PDB entry 8G77 | electron microscopy, 2.80 A resolution | chains B and D of the 6 polymer chains in the assembly

[Chain B (and D)]
Name: Spike glycoprotein
Source organism: Severe acute respiratory syndrome coronavirus 2
Notes: chain D of this document is another copy of the same molecule, construct and numbering; everything in this record applies to it too
Reference sequence: P0DTC2 (SPIKE_SARS2); numbering as in UniProt (aligned over 14-1211)
Chain sequence (1234 residues; numbered 14 to 1247; the number before each row is that of its first residue):
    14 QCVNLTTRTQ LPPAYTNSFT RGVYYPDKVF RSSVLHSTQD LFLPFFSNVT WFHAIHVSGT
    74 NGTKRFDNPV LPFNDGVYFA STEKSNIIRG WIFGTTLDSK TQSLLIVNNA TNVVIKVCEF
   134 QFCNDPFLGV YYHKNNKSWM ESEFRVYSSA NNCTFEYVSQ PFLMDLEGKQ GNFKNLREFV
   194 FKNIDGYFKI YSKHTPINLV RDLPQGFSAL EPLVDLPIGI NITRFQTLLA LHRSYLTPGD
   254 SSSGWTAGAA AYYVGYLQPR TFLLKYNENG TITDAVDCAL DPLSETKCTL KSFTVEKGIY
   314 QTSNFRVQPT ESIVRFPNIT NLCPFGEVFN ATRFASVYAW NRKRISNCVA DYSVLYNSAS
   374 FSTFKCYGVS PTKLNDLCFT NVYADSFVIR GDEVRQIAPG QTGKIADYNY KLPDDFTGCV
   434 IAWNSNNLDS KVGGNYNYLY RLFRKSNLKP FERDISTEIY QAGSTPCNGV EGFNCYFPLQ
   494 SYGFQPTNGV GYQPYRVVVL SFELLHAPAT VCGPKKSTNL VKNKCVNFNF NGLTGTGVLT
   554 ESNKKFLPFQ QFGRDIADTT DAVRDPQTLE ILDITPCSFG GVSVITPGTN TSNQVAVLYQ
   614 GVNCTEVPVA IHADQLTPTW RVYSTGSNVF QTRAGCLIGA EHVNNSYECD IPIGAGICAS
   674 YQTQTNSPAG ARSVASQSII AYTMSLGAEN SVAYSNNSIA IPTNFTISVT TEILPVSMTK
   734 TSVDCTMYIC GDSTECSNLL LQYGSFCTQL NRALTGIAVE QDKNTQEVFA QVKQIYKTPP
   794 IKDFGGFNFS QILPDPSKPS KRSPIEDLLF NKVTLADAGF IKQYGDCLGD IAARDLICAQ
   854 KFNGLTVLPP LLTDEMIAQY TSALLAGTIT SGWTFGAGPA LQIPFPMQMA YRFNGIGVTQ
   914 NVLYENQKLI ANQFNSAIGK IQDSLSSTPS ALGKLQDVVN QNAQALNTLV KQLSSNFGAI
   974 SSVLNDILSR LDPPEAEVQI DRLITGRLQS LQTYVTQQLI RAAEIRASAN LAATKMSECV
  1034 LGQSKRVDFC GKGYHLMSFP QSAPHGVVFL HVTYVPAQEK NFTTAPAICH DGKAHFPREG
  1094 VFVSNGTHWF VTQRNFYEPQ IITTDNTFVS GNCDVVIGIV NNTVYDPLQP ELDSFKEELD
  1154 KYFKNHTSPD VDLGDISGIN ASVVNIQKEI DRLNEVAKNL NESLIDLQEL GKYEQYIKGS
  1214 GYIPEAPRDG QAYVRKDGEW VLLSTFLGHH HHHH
Not modelled in the structure: 181-183, 625-631, 677-688, 828-853, 1148-1247 (chain D: 179-183, 625-629, 677-688, 828-853, 1148-1247)
Differences from the reference sequence: conflict G614 (Asp in P0DTC2), A682 (Arg in P0DTC2), G683 (Arg in P0DTC2), P817 (Phe in P0DTC2), P892 (Ala in P0DTC2), P899 (Ala in P0DTC2), P942 (Ala in P0DTC2), P986 (Lys in P0DTC2), P987 (Val in P0DTC2); expression tag (1212-1247)
UniProt features mapped onto this chain:
  - region: N280 to C301 (Putative superantigen), R403 to D405 (Integrin-binding motif), N448 to F456 (Immunodominant HLA epitope recognized by the CD8+), P681, A684 (Putative superantigen), S816 to Y837 (Fusion peptide 1), K835 to F855 (Fusion peptide 2), D1163 to E1202 (Heptad repeat 2)
  - site (Cleavage): R685, S686, R815, S816
  - glycosylation: N17 (N-linked (GlcNAc...) (complex) asparagine), N61 (N-linked (GlcNAc...) (hybrid) asparagine), N74 (N-linked (GlcNAc...) (complex) asparagine), N122 (N-linked (GlcNAc...) (hybrid) asparagine), N149 (N-linked (GlcNAc...) (complex) asparagine), N165 (N-linked (GlcNAc...) (complex) asparagine), N234 (N-linked (GlcNAc...) (high mannose) asparagine), N282 (N-linked (GlcNAc...) (complex) asparagine), T323 (O-linked (GalNAc) threonine), S325 (O-linked (HexNAc...) serine), N331 (N-linked (GlcNAc...) (complex) asparagine), N343 (N-linked (GlcNAc...) (complex) asparagine), N603 (N-linked (GlcNAc...) (hybrid) asparagine), N616 (N-linked (GlcNAc...) (complex) asparagine), N657 (N-linked (GlcNAc...) (complex) asparagine), T676 (O-linked (GlcNAc...) threonine), T678 (O-linked (GlcNAc...) threonine), N709 (N-linked (GlcNAc...) (high mannose) asparagine), N717 (N-linked (GlcNAc...) (hybrid) asparagine), N801 (N-linked (GlcNAc...) (hybrid) asparagine) and 6 more in UniProt
  - natural variant: L18 (L18F: In strain: Beta/B.1.351, Gamma/P.1 and 1 more), T19 (T19I: In strain: Omicron/BQ.1.1, Omicron/XBB.1.5 and 1 more; T19R: In strain: Delta/B.1.617.2, Omicron/BA.2 and 4 more), T20 (T20N: In strain: Gamma/P.1), L24 to A27 (sequence variant, change not given here; In strain: Omicron/BA.2, Omicron/BA.2.12.1 and 6 more), P26 (P26S: In strain: Gamma/P.1), Q52 (Q52H: In strain: Omicron/EG.5.1), A67 (A67V: In strain: Eta/B.1.525, Omicron/BA.1), H69 to V70 (deletion: In strain: Alpha/B.1.1.7, Eta/B.1.525 and 5 more), G75 (G75V: In strain: Lambda/C.37), T76 (T76I: In strain: Lambda/C.37), D80 (D80A: In strain: Beta/B.1.351), V83 (V83A: In strain: Omicron/XBB.1.5, Omicron/EG.5.1), 80 further natural variant entries in UniProt
  - mutagenesis: H69 to V70 (Increased incorporation of cleaved spike into virions), N121 (N121Q: Partial loss of biliverdin affinity), R190 (R190K: Partial loss of biliverdin affinity), N234 (N234Q: Increased resistance to neutralizing antibodies), N331 (N331Q: Reduced viral infectivity), N343 (N343Q: Reduced viral infectivity), L452 (L452R: Increased resistance to neutralizing antibodies. Decreases HLA binding to NF9 epitope. Increased binding affinity to human ACE2), Y453 (Y453F: Decreased HLA binding to NF9 epitope. Increased binding affinity to human ACE2), A475 (A475V: Increased resistance to neutralizing antibodies), V483 (V483A: Increased resistance to neutralizing antibodies), E484 (E484D: Increased replication in human TMEM106B overexpressing cells), F490 (F490L: Increased resistance to neutralizing antibodies and human covalescent sera neutralization), 11 further mutagenesis entries in UniProt
Cystine bridges: C15-C136, C291-C301, C336-C361, C379-C432, C391-C525, C480-C488, C538-C590, C617-C649, C662-C671, C738-C760, C743-C749, C1032-C1043, C1082-C1126
Covalent attachments: N-acetylglucosamine (NAG) linked to N17, N61, N74, N122, N165, N234, N282, N331, N603, N616, N657, N709, N717, N801, N1074, N1098, N1134

[Chain B / chain D interface]
Contacting residue pairs - 137 pairs, chain B then chain D:
  N317(B) - D737(D)
  R319(B) - M740(D)
  R357(B) - Y200(D)
  R357(B) - P230(D)
  G381(B) - R983(D)  hydrogen bond (backbone-side chain)
  G381(B) - L984(D)
  V382(B) - R983(D)
  S383(B) - R983(D)  hydrogen bond (backbone-backbone)
  S383(B) - D985(D)  hydrogen bond
  K386(B) - L981(D)
  K386(B) - S982(D)
  L390(B) - R983(D)
  N394(B) - Y200(D)  hydrogen bond
  T415(B) - Y369(D)
  H519(B) - Y200(D)
  H519(B) - D228(D)  salt bridge
  T549(B) - D745(D)
  K557(B) - F43(D)
  K558(B) - F43(D)
  F559(B) - F43(D)  hydrophobic
  L560(B) - Y38(D)
  L560(B) - E224(D)
  F562(B) - Y38(D)  hydrophobic
  F562(B) - K41(D)
  F562(B) - P225(D)
  Q563(B) - V42(D)
  Q563(B) - F43(D)
  Q564(B) - K41(D)
  F565(B) - K41(D)
  F565(B) - V42(D)  hydrophobic
  F565(B) - F43(D)  hydrogen bond (backbone-backbone)
  G566(B) - F43(D)
  R567(B) - V42(D)
  R567(B) - F43(D)  hydrogen bond (backbone-backbone)
  R567(B) - R44(D)
  A570(B) - R44(D)
  A570(B) - S967(D)
  D571(B) - V963(D)
  D571(B) - S967(D)
  P589(B) - F855(D)  hydrophobic
  F592(B) - F855(D)
  F592(B) - G857(D)
  F592(B) - T859(D)
  Q613(B) - L861(D)
  R646(B) - T866(D)
  P665(B) - L864(D)  hydrophobic
  A668(B) - P863(D)  hydrogen bond (backbone-backbone)
  A668(B) - L864(D)
  A668(B) - T866(D)
  G669(B) - L864(D)  hydrogen bond (backbone-backbone)
  G669(B) - M869(D)
  M697(B) - L865(D)  hydrophobic
  M697(B) - M869(D)  hydrophobic
  L699(B) - M869(D)
  L699(B) - Q872(D)
  L699(B) - Y873(D)
  G700(B) - K786(D)
  A701(B) - K786(D)
  A701(B) - Q787(D)
  A701(B) - I788(D)  hydrogen bond (backbone-backbone)
  E702(B) - I788(D)
  E702(B) - K790(D)  salt bridge
  N703(B) - Q787(D)  hydrogen bond
  N703(B) - I788(D)  hydrogen bond (backbone-backbone)
  N703(B) - Y789(D)
  N703(B) - K790(D)
  S704(B) - K790(D)
  V705(B) - Y789(D)  hydrophobic
  V705(B) - T883(D)
  V705(B) - Q895(D)
  A706(B) - Q895(D)
  Y707(B) - P792(D)  hydrophobic
  Y707(B) - D796(D)
  Y707(B) - F797(D)
  Y707(B) - T883(D)
  Y707(B) - I896(D)
  Y707(B) - F898(D)  hydrogen bond (side chain-backbone)
  S708(B) - P897(D)
  N709(B) - P897(D)
  S711(B) - Q895(D)  hydrogen bond
  S711(B) - I896(D)
  S711(B) - P897(D)
  I712(B) - Q895(D)
  I712(B) - I896(D)  hydrophobic
  A713(B) - L894(D)
  A713(B) - Q895(D)  hydrogen bond (backbone-backbone)
  P715(B) - L894(D)
  Q957(B) - R765(D)
  T961(B) - Q762(D)
  Q965(B) - Y756(D)
  Q965(B) - G757(D)
  Q965(B) - S758(D)  hydrogen bond (side chain-backbone)
  Q965(B) - F759(D)
  S968(B) - Q755(D)
  S968(B) - G757(D)
  N969(B) - Q755(D)  hydrogen bond
  F970(B) - Q755(D)  hydrogen bond (backbone-backbone)
  F970(B) - Y756(D)
  G971(B) - Q755(D)
  R995(B) - D994(D)  salt bridge
  Q1002(B) - Q1005(D)  hydrogen bond
  T1006(B) - Q762(D)
  I1013(B) - L1012(D)  hydrophobic
  E1017(B) - R1019(D)
  R1039(B) - E1031(D)  salt bridge
  R1039(B) - R1039(D)
  V1040(B) - S1030(D)
  V1040(B) - E1031(D)
  V1040(B) - G1035(D)
  D1041(B) - G889(D)
  D1041(B) - L1034(D)
  K1045(B) - G889(D)
  K1045(B) - A890(D)
  K1045(B) - G891(D)
  G1046(B) - A890(D)
  Y1047(B) - A890(D)
  P1069(B) - P892(D)
  E1072(B) - L894(D)
  N1074(B) - Q895(D)
  T1077(B) - M900(D)
  P1079(B) - Y917(D)
  F1089(B) - N914(D)
  F1089(B) - Y917(D)  hydrophobic
  P1090(B) - Q913(D)
  V1094(B) - M900(D)  hydrophobic
  V1094(B) - Y904(D)
  R1107(B) - Y904(D)
  R1107(B) - N907(D)
  F1121(B) - N914(D)
  S1123(B) - N914(D)  hydrogen bond
  S1123(B) - E918(D)
  G1124(B) - E918(D)
  V1128(B) - E918(D)
  I1130(B) - K921(D)
  L1141(B) - L1141(D)  hydrophobic
  L1141(B) - E1144(D)
  L1145(B) - E1144(D)
Also at the interface, not in a pair above, chain B (104 interface residues in all): Y396, D420, T430, E516, L517, A520, T547, G548, D568, I569, A647, G667, I670, T696, N710, A972, P987, S1003, T1009, Q1010, V1068, A1078, V1129
Also at the interface, not in a pair above, chain D (93 interface residues in all): D40, V47, G413, K854, L858, P862, W886, F888, A893, Q920, K964, N978, T1009, I1013, T1027, E1111, L1145

[In short]
The interface between chain B and chain D involves 104 residues on one side and 93 on the other, with 19
hydrogen bonds and 4 salt bridges. Among the polar pairs are H519(B)-D228(D), E702(B)-K790(D) and
R995(B)-D994(D).
Both chains are Spike glycoprotein (Severe acute respiratory syndrome coronavirus 2). Entry 8G77 (SARS-CoV-2
spike/Nb6 complex) was determined by electron microscopy together with 8UG9 and 8G76 from the same study.
